Entry 7NJL (electron microscopy, 2.71 A resolution); this record covers chains a and d of the 20 polymer chains in the assembly.

# Chain a
Protein: ATP synthase subunit a
Source organism: Mycolicibacterium smegmatis (strain ATCC 700084 / mc(2)155)
UniProtKB: A0R206 (A0R206_MYCS2); numbering as in UniProt (aligned over 1-252)
Sequence (252 residues; row label = number of the first residue in the row):
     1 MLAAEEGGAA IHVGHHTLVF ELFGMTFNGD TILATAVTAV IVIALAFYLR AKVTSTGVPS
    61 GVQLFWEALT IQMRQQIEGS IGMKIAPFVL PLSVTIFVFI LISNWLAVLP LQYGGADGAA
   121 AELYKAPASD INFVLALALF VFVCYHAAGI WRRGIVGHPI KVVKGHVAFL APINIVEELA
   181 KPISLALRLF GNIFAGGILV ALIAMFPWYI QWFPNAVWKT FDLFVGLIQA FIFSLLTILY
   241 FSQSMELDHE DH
Disordered / not traced: 1-9, 248-252
What the authors report for this chain:
  - catalytic residues: His12, His15, His16, Asp30, Asn104, Gln112, Asp117, Glu122, Lys125, His146, Arg153, Lys161, His166, Asn174, Glu177, Glu178, Lys181, Ser184, Lys219, Asp222, Gln229, Tyr240 (proposed by the authors, not directly observed)

# Chain d
Protein: ATP synthase subunit b-delta
Source organism: Mycolicibacterium smegmatis (strain ATCC 700084 / mc(2)155)
UniProtKB: A0R203 (ATPFD_MYCS2); residues 1-445 here = UniProt positions 1-445
Sequence (445 residues; each row starts with the number of its first residue):
     1 MSIFIGQLIG FAVIAFIIVK WVVPPVRTLM RNQQEAVRAA LAESAEAAKK LADADAMHAK
    61 ALADAKAESE KVTEEAKQDS ERIAAQLSEQ AGSEAERIKA QGAQQIQLMR QQLIRQLRTG
   121 LGAEAVNKAA EIVRAHVADP QAQSATVDRF LSELEQMAPS SVVIDTAATS RLRAASRQSL
   181 AALVEKFDSV AGGLDADGLT NLADELASVA KLLLSETALN KHLAEPTDDS APKVRLLERL
   241 LSDKVSATTL DLLRTAVSNR WSTESNLIDA VEHTARLALL KRAEIAGEVD EVEEQLFRFG
   301 RVLDAEPRLS ALLSDYTTPA EGRVALLDKA LTGRPGVNQT AAALLSQTVG LLRGERADEA
   361 VIDLAELAVS RRGEVVAHVS AAAELSDAQR TRLTEVLSRI YGRPVSVQLH VDPELLGGLS
   421 ITVGDEVIDG SIASRLAAAQ TGLPD
Disordered / not traced: 163-168

# How chain a and chain d interact
Contacting residue pairs (30; chain a residue first):
  Thr56(a) - Leu41(d)
  Val58(a) - Arg38(d)
  Pro59(a) - Gln34(d)  hydrogen bond (backbone-side chain)
  Pro59(a) - Val37(d)
  Ser60(a) - Gln34(d)
  Leu64(a) - Met30(d)  hydrophobic
  Leu64(a) - Gln34(d)
  Val108(a) - Phe11(d)
  Leu109(a) - Phe11(d)  hydrophobic
  Pro110(a) - Gln7(d)  hydrogen bond (backbone-side chain)
  Pro110(a) - Phe11(d)  hydrophobic
  Leu111(a) - Gln7(d)  hydrogen bond (backbone-side chain)
  Gln112(a) - Phe4(d)
  Gln112(a) - Gln7(d)  hydrogen bond (backbone-side chain)
  Tyr113(a) - Ile3(d)
  Tyr113(a) - Phe4(d)  hydrophobic
  Gly114(a) - Met1(d)
  Gly114(a) - Ile3(d)
  Ala204(a) - Ile3(d)
  Trp208(a) - Ser2(d)
  Trp208(a) - Gly6(d)
  Gln211(a) - Ile3(d)
  Trp212(a) - Gly6(d)
  Trp212(a) - Ile9(d)  hydrophobic
  Trp212(a) - Gly10(d)
  Ala216(a) - Gly10(d)
  Ala216(a) - Val13(d)  hydrophobic
  Ala216(a) - Ile14(d)
  Lys219(a) - Ile14(d)
  Thr220(a) - Ile14(d)
Other interface residues (no listed pair), chain a (25 interface residues in all): Gly57, Gly61, Ala120, Phe206, Asn215, Leu223
Other interface residues (no listed pair), chain d (20 interface residues in all): Ile5, Leu8, Ile18, Gln33

# In short
25 residues of chain a and 20 residues of chain d are in contact; the contacts include 4 hydrogen bonds. Polar
pairs include Pro59(a)-Gln34(d), Pro110(a)-Gln7(d) and Leu111(a)-Gln7(d). The paper reports catalytic residues
His12(a), His15(a) and His16(a) among others.
Here chain a is ATP synthase subunit a and chain d is ATP synthase subunit b-delta, both from
Mycolicibacterium smegmatis (strain ATCC 700084 / mc(2)155). Entry 7NJL (Mycobacterium smegmatis ATP synthase
state 1b) was determined by electron microscopy, deposited together with 7NJK, 7NJM, 7NJN, 7NJO, 7NJP, 7NJQ
and 20 further entries.
